Entry 5MED (X-ray diffraction, 1.80 A resolution); this record covers chains A and B.

Chain A (and B):
Molecule: Arachidonate 15-lipoxygenase
Source organism: Cyanothece sp. (strain PCC 8801)
Notes: EC 1.13.11.33; chain B of this document is another copy of the same molecule, construct and numbering; everything in this record applies to it too
UniProtKB: B7JX99 (B7JX99_CYAP8); residues 1-569 here = UniProt positions 1-569
Amino-acid sequence (569 residues; numbered 1 to 569; the number before each row is that of its first residue):
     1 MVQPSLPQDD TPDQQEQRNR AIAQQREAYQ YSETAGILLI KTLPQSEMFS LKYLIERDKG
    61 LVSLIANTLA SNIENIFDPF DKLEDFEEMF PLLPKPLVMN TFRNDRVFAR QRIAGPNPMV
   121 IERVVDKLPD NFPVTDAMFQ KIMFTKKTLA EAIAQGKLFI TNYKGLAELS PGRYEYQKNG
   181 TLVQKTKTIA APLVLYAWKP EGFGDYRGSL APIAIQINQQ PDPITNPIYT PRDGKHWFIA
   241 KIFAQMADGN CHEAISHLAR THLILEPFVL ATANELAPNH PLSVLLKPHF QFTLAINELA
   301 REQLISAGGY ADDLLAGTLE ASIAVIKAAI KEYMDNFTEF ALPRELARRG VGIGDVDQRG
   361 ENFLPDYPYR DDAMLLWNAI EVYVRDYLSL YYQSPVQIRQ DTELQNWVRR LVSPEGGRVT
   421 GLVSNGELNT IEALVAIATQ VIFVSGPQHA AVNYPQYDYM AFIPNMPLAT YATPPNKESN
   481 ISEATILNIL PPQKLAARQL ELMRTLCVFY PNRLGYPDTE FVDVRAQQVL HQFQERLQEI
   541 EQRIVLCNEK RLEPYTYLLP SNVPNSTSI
Bound ions: Fe ion: His257, His262, His449, Asn453, Ile569
Small-molecule neighbours:
  - 1,4-butanediol (BU1), molecule 1: Pro94, Tyr454, Tyr457, Asp458, Cys507
  - 1,4-butanediol (BU1), molecule 2: Ile255, Arg260, Ala328, Ala329, Glu332
  - hexane-1,6-diol (HEZ): Arg57, His257, Leu258, His262, Ile296, Leu299, Ala300, Gln303, Leu304, Tyr310, Leu502, Thr505, Leu506, Ile569
  - r-1,2-propanediol (PGR), molecule 1: Thr68, Leu69, Ala70, Ser71, Ile73
  - r-1,2-propanediol (PGR), molecule 2: Val120, Asn162, Tyr163, Lys164, Gly165, Cys251, Ile255
  - N-propanol (POL): Pro395, Thr430, Ile431, Glu432
Reported in the primary citation:
  - Fe ion coordination: His257, His262, His449, Asn453, Ile569
  - specificity-determining residues: Leu258, Ile296, Leu304, Leu502, Leu506

How chain A and chain B interact:
Pairs across the interface (53):
  Gln45(A) with Gln45(B), hydrogen bond (backbone-side chain); Met48(B), hydrogen bond (side chain-backbone); Phe49(B), hydrogen bond (side chain-backbone); Ser50(B)
  Ser46(A) with Gln45(B)
  Met48(A) with Gln45(B), hydrogen bond (backbone-side chain); Met48(B), hydrophobic; Phe49(B); Ser50(B); Leu51(B)
  Phe49(A) with Gln45(B), hydrogen bond (backbone-side chain); Met48(B); Leu54(B), hydrophobic
  Ser50(A) with Gln45(B); Met48(B)
  Leu51(A) with Met48(B); Glu298(B)
  Leu54(A) with Phe49(B), hydrophobic; Leu54(B), hydrophobic
  Ile55(A) with Glu302(B)
  Arg57(A) with Asp58(B), salt bridge
  Asp58(A) with Arg57(B), salt bridge; Leu61(B); Gln303(B), hydrogen bond
  Leu61(A) with Asp58(B); Leu61(B), hydrophobic
  Val62(A) with Glu501(B)
  Leu64(A) with Ile65(B), hydrophobic
  Ile65(A) with Leu64(B), hydrophobic; Ile65(B), hydrophobic; Thr68(B); Glu501(B)
  Thr68(A) with Ile65(B); Thr68(B); Leu69(B)
  Leu69(A) with Thr68(B); Ile73(B); Glu74(B); Asn75(B); Ala497(B), hydrophobic
  Ala70(A) with Asn75(B)
  Ile73(A) with Leu69(B)
  Glu74(A) with Leu69(B)
  Asn75(A) with Leu69(B); Ala70(B); Leu92(B)
  Leu92(A) with Asn75(B)
  Glu298(A) with Leu51(B)
  Glu302(A) with Ile55(B)
  Gln303(A) with Asp58(B), hydrogen bond
  Ala497(A) with Leu69(B), hydrophobic
  Glu501(A) with Val62(B); Ile65(B)
Also at the interface, not in a pair above, chain A (30 interface residues in all): Leu43, Lys59, Leu299, Arg498
Also at the interface, not in a pair above, chain B (30 interface residues in all): Leu43, Ser46, Lys59, Leu299, Arg498

In short:
Chain A and chain B each contribute 30 residues to their interface; the contacts include 7 hydrogen bonds and
2 salt bridges. Among the polar pairs are Arg57(A)-Asp58(B), Gln45(A)-Gln45(B) and Gln45(A)-Met48(B). The
paper reports Fe ion coordination by His257(A), His262(A) and His449(A) among others; specificity determinants
Leu258(A), Ile296(A) and Leu304(A) among others.
Chain A and chain B are both Arachidonate 15-lipoxygenase (Cyanothece sp. (strain PCC 8801)); the structure,
Cyanothece lipoxygenase 2 (CspLOX2), was determined by X-ray diffraction (same publication as 5MEF and 5MEG).
